Entry 6KW3 (electron microscopy, 7.13 A resolution (low resolution: residue-level contacts below are approximate; hydrogen-bond / salt-bridge calls are withheld)); this record covers chains Q and V of the 28 polymer chains in the assembly.

# Chain Q
Protein: Histone H3.2
Organism: Xenopus laevis
UniProt: P84233 (H32_XENLA); residues 0-135 here correspond to UniProt positions 1-136 (UniProt number = residue number + 1)
Sequence (136 residues; row label = number of the first residue in the row; numbering starts at 0):
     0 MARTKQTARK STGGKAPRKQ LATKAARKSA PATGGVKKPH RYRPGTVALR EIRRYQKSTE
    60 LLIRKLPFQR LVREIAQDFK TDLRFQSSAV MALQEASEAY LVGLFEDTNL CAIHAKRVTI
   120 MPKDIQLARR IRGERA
Unresolved in the structure: 0-39, 135
Swiss-Prot annotation at these positions:
  - modified residue: Arg2 (Asymmetric dimethylarginine), Thr3 (Phosphothreonine), Lys4 (Allysine), Gln5 (5-glutamyl dopamine), Thr6 (Phosphothreonine), Arg8 (Citrulline), Lys9 (N6,N6,N6-trimethyllysine), Ser10 (ADP-ribosylserine), Thr11 (Phosphothreonine), Lys14 (N6-(2-hydroxyisobutyryl)lysine), Arg17 (Asymmetric dimethylarginine), Lys18 (N6-(2-hydroxyisobutyryl)lysine), Lys23 (N6-(2-hydroxyisobutyryl)lysine), Arg26 (Citrulline), Lys27 (N6,N6,N6-trimethyllysine), Ser28 (ADP-ribosylserine), Lys36 (N6,N6,N6-trimethyllysine), Lys37 (N6-methyllysine), Tyr41 (Phosphotyrosine), Lys56 (N6,N6,N6-trimethyllysine) and 8 more in UniProt
  - lipidation: Cys110 (S-palmitoyl cysteine)

# Chain V
Molecule: DNA 167
Sequence (167 nucleotides; each row starts with the number of its first residue; numbers below 1 keep their minus sign (DC-19 is residue -19)):
   -19 CTAGTACTTC TCGACAAGCT TCAGGATGTA TATATCTGAC ACGTGCCTGG AGACTAGGGA
    41 GTAATCCCCT TGGCGGTTAA AACGCGGGGG ACAGCGCGTA CGTGCGTTTA AGCGGTGCTA
   101 GAGCTGTCTA CGACCAATTG AGCGGCCTCG GCACCGGGAT TCTCATC
Unresolved in the structure: -19 to 0, 147

# How chain Q and chain V interact
Contacting residue pairs (21; chain Q residue first):
  Arg40(Q) - DG82(V)
  Arg40(Q) - DT83(V)
  Arg40(Q) - DG84(V)
  Tyr41(Q) - DG84(V)
  Arg42(Q) - DT83(V)
  Pro43(Q) - DG82(V)
  Pro43(Q) - DT83(V)
  Gly44(Q) - DG82(V)
  Gly44(Q) - DT83(V)
  Thr45(Q) - DT83(V)
  Val46(Q) - DT83(V)
  Val46(Q) - DG84(V)
  Ala47(Q) - DT83(V)
  Arg63(Q) - DA91(V)
  Arg63(Q) - DG92(V)
  Lys64(Q) - DG92(V)
  Leu65(Q) - DG92(V)
  Pro66(Q) - DA91(V)
  Arg69(Q) - DA91(V)
  Arg83(Q) - DA100(V)
  Arg83(Q) - DG101(V)

# Overview
The interface between chain Q and chain V involves 14 residues on one side and 7 on the other.
Chain Q is Histone H3.2 (Xenopus laevis) and chain V is DNA 167; the structure, The ClassA RSC-Nucleosome
Complex, was determined by electron microscopy together with 6K15 and 6KW4 from the same study.
